Entry 2Z3X (X-ray diffraction, 2.10 A resolution); this record covers chains D and C of the 5 polymer chains in the assembly.

== Chain D ==
Molecule: 11-nt DNA strand
Sequence (11 nucleotides; numbered 1 to 11; the number before each row is that of its first residue):
     1 GGGGGGGGGGA

== Chain C ==
Protein: Small, acid-soluble spore protein C
From: Bacillus subtilis
Notes: fragment: alpha/beta-type
UniProt: P02958 (SSPC_BACSU); residues 2-61 here correspond to UniProt positions 13-72 (UniProt number = residue number + 11)
Amino-acid sequence (63 residues; row label = number of the first residue in the row):
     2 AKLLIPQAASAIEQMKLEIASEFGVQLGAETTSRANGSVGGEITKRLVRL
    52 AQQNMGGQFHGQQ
Disordered / not traced: 58-64
Construct notes: engineered mutation Ala2 (Asn13 in P02958), Lys3 (Asp14 in P02958); expression tag (62-64)
UniProt features mapped onto this chain:
  - site: Glu19, Ile20 (Cleavage)
From the paper describing this entry:
  - post-translational modification sites: Asn37 (citing earlier work)
  - self-association interface (contacts with another copy of this molecule): Leu4, Ala52
  - binding site for the 11-nt DNA strand (chain D): Leu5, Lys17, Ser34, Gly38, Gly41, Thr45, Gln53
  - binding site for the 11-nt DNA strand: Leu5, Lys17, Ser34, Arg35, Thr45, Gln53

== How chain D and chain C interact ==
Residue-residue contacts - 16 pairs, chain D then chain C:
  DG1(D) - Ser34(C)  sugar contact
  DG1(D) - Gly38(C)  base contact
  DG2(D) - Ser34(C)  sugar contact
  DG2(D) - Arg35(C)  sugar contact
  DG2(D) - Gly38(C)  hydrogen bond to the base
  DG3(D) - Gly38(C)  sugar contact
  DG3(D) - Ser39(C)  sugar contact
  DG3(D) - Gly41(C)  hydrogen bond to the base
  DG3(D) - Gly42(C)  base contact
  DG3(D) - Thr45(C)  hydrogen bond to the base
  DG4(D) - Gly42(C)  sugar contact
  DG4(D) - Thr45(C)  base contact
  DG4(D) - Lys46(C)  phosphate contact
  DG5(D) - Lys46(C)  sugar contact
  DG5(D) - Val49(C)  phosphate contact
  DG6(D) - Gln53(C)  phosphate contact
Also at the interface, not in a pair above, chain C (11 interface residues in all): Asn37

== Summary ==
The interface between chain D and chain C involves 6 residues on one side and 11 on the other, with 3 hydrogen
bonds. Polar pairs include DG2(D)-Gly38(C), DG3(D)-Gly41(C) and DG3(D)-Thr45(C). From the paper: a binding
site for the 11-nt DNA strand (chain D) at Leu5(C), Lys17(C) and Ser34(C) among others; a binding site for the
11-nt DNA strand at Leu5(C), Lys17(C) and Ser34(C) among others.
Chain D is an 11-nt DNA strand and chain C is Small, acid-soluble spore protein C (Bacillus subtilis); the
structure, Structure of a Protein-DNA Complex Essential for DNA Protection in Spore of Bacillus Species, was
determined by X-ray diffraction.
